4G7Q - chains B and C of the 3 polymer chains in the assembly; structure by X-ray diffraction, 2.60 A resolution.

# Chain B
Name: Cytochrome c oxidase subunit 2
Organism: Thermus thermophilus
Notes: EC 1.9.3.1
UniProtKB: Q5SJ80 (COX2_THET8); numbering as in UniProt (aligned over 1-168)
Amino-acid sequence (168 residues; each row starts with the number of its first residue):
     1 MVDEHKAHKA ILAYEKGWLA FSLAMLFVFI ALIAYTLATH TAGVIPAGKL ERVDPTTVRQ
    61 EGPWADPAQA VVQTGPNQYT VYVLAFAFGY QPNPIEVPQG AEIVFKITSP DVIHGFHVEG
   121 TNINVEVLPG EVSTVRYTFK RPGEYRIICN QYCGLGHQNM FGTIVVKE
Disordered / not traced: 1-2
Ion coordination: dinuclear copper ion: H114, C149, Q151, C153, H157, M160
Curated features (UniProtKB/Swiss-Prot):
  - binding site (Cu cation): H114, C149, C153, H157

# Chain C
Name: Cytochrome c oxidase polypeptide 2A
Organism: Thermus thermophilus
Notes: EC 1.9.3.1
UniProtKB: P82543 (COXA_THET8); residues 1-34 here = UniProt positions 1-34
Amino-acid sequence (34 residues; each row starts with the number of its first residue):
     1 MEEKPKGALA VILVLTLTIL VFWLGVYAVF FARG
Disordered / not traced: 1-2
Curated features (UniProtKB/Swiss-Prot):
  - modified residue: M1 (N-formylmethionine)

# Chain B / chain C interface
Pairs across the interface (33; chain B residue first):
  A10(B) with E3(C); P5(C)
  Y14(B) with K4(C); P5(C); L9(C), hydrophobic
  W18(B) with I12(C), hydrophobic; L15(C), hydrophobic; T16(C)
  F21(B) with T16(C)
  M25(B) with T16(C); I19(C), hydrophobic; L20(C), hydrophobic
  F29(B) with I19(C), hydrophobic; L20(C), hydrophobic; W23(C), hydrophobic
  L32(B) with W23(C), hydrophobic; Y27(C), hydrogen bond (backbone-side chain)
  I33(B) with W23(C), hydrophobic
  Y35(B) with Y27(C); F31(C), hydrophobic
  T36(B) with Y27(C); F31(C)
  H40(B) with G34(C), hydrogen bond (side chain-backbone)
  T41(B) with F30(C); G34(C)
  G120(B) with R33(C)
  T121(B) with R33(C)
  N122(B) with F30(C), hydrogen bond (side chain-backbone); R33(C), hydrogen bond (backbone-backbone); G34(C)
  Y137(B) with R33(C), hydrogen bond (side chain-backbone); G34(C), hydrogen bond (side chain-backbone)
  K140(B) with G34(C), hydrogen bond (side chain-backbone)
Other interface residues (no listed pair), chain B (19 interface residues in all): I11, T39

# Summary
19 residues of chain B and 15 residues of chain C are in contact, with 7 hydrogen bonds. Polar pairs include
L32(B)-Y27(C), H40(B)-G34(C) and N122(B)-F30(C). Curated annotation (UniProt) lists 4 Cu cation-binding
residues on chain B.
Here chain B is Cytochrome c oxidase subunit 2 and chain C is Cytochrome c oxidase polypeptide 2A, both from
Thermus thermophilus. Entry 4G7Q (Structure of Recombinant Cytochrome ba3 Oxidase mutant V236L from Thermus
thermophilus) was determined by X-ray diffraction.
